7V9R - chains B and C of the 7 polymer chains in the assembly; structure by X-ray diffraction, 3.50 A resolution.

Chain B (and C):
Protein: 60 kDa chaperonin
Source organism: Epinephelus coioides
Notes: EC 5.6.1.7; chain C of this document is another copy of the same molecule, construct and numbering; everything in this record applies to it too
UniProtKB: A0A097BVP4 (A0A097BVP4_EPICO); numbering as in UniProt (aligned over 1-552)
Amino-acid sequence (573 residues; numbered 1 to 573; the number before each row is that of its first residue):
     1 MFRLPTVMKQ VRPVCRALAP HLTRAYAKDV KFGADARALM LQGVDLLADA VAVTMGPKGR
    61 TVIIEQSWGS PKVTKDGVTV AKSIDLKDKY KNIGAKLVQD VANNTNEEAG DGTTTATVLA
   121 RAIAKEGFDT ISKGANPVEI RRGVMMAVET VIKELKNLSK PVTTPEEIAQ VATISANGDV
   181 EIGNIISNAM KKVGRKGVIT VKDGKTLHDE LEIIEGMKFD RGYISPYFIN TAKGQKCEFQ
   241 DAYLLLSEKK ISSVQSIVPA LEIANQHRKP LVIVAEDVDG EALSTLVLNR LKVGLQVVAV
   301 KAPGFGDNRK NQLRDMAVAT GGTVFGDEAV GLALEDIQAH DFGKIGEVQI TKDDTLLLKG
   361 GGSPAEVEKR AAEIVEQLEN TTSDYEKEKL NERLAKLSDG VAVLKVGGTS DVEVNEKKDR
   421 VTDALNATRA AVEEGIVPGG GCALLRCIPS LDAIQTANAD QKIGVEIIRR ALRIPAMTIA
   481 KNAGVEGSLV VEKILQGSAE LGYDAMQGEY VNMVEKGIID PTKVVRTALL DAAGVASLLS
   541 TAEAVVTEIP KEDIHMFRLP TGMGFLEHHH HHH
Not modelled in the structure: 1-25, 327-331, 551-573 (chain C: 1-25, 326-331, 499-501, 551-573)
Construct notes: engineered mutation Val330 (Met in A0A097BVP4); expression tag (553-573)

Interface between chain B and chain C:
Residue-residue contacts (49):
  Leu46(B) - Val30(C)  hydrophobic
  Leu46(B) - Phe32(C)
  Asp49(B) - Phe32(C)
  Ala50(B) - Phe32(C)
  Lys58(B) - Val138(C)
  Arg60(B) - Pro137(C)
  Arg60(B) - Thr541(C)
  Arg60(B) - Glu543(C)  salt bridge
  Thr61(B) - Thr541(C)  hydrogen bond (backbone-backbone)
  Thr61(B) - Ala542(C)
  Thr61(B) - Glu543(C)  hydrogen bond (backbone-backbone)
  Thr61(B) - Ala544(C)
  Val62(B) - Ala544(C)
  Val62(B) - Val546(C)  hydrophobic
  Ile63(B) - Met40(C)  hydrophobic
  Ile63(B) - Ile93(C)  hydrophobic
  Ile63(B) - Leu97(C)  hydrophobic
  Ile63(B) - Ala542(C)  hydrophobic
  Ile63(B) - Ala544(C)  hydrogen bond (backbone-backbone)
  Ile63(B) - Val545(C)
  Ile63(B) - Val546(C)  hydrogen bond (backbone-backbone)
  Ile64(B) - Val546(C)
  Glu65(B) - Lys89(C)  salt bridge
  Glu65(B) - Ile93(C)
  Glu65(B) - Val546(C)  hydrogen bond (backbone-backbone)
  Glu65(B) - Thr547(C)
  Glu65(B) - Glu548(C)  hydrogen bond (side chain-backbone)
  Gly69(B) - Lys96(C)
  Ser70(B) - Asp100(C)  hydrogen bond
  Pro71(B) - Lys96(C)
  Pro71(B) - Leu97(C)  hydrophobic
  Val73(B) - Leu538(C)  hydrophobic
  Ser83(B) - Lys28(C)  hydrogen bond (backbone-side chain)
  Asp85(B) - Tyr26(C)
  Asp85(B) - Ala27(C)
  Asp85(B) - Lys28(C)  hydrogen bond (backbone-backbone)
  Gly204(B) - Phe305(C)
  Lys205(B) - Glu276(C)  salt bridge
  Lys205(B) - Phe305(C)
  Lys205(B) - Gly306(C)
  Arg268(B) - Gln255(C)
  Gly408(B) - Phe305(C)
  Thr409(B) - Phe305(C)
  Asp411(B) - Phe305(C)
  Asp411(B) - Arg309(C)  salt bridge
  Val414(B) - Phe305(C)  hydrophobic
  Ala483(B) - Asn136(C)
  Ala483(B) - Val138(C)
  Gly484(B) - Asn136(C)
Also at the interface, not in a pair above, chain B (32 interface residues in all): Val53, Ser67, Ile84, Lys87, Thr206, Leu207, Ser410

Overview:
The interface between chain B and chain C involves 32 residues on one side and 28 on the other; the contacts
include 9 hydrogen bonds and 4 salt bridges. Polar contacts include Arg60(B)-Glu543(C), Glu65(B)-Lys89(C) and
Lys205(B)-Glu276(C).
Chain B and chain C are both 60 kDa chaperonin (Epinephelus coioides); the structure, Crystal Structure of the
heptameric EcHsp60, was determined by X-ray diffraction together with 7V98 from the same study.
